3NCU - chains A and D of the 4 polymer chains in the assembly; structure by X-ray diffraction, 2.55 A resolution.

Chain A:
Molecule: Rig-I
Organism: Homo sapiens
Notes: EC 3.6.1.-
Reference sequence: O95786 (DDX58_HUMAN); numbering as in UniProt (aligned over 792-925)
Amino-acid sequence (134 residues; numbered 792 to 925; the number before each row is that of its first residue):
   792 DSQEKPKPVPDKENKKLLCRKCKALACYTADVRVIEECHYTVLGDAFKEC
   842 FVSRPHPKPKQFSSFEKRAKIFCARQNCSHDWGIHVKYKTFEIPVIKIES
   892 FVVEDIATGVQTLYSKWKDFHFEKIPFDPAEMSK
Disordered / not traced: 792-803, 924-925
Bound ions: Zn2+: Cys-810, Cys-813, Cys-864, Cys-869
UniProt features mapped onto this chain:
  - binding site (Zn(2+)): Cys-810, Cys-813, Cys-864, Cys-869
  - modified residue: Ser-854 (Phosphoserine), Ser-855 (Phosphoserine), Lys-858 (N6-acetyllysine), Lys-909 (N6-acetyllysine)
  - cross-link: Lys-812 (Glycyl lysine isopeptide (Lys-Gly) (interchain with G-Cter in ubiquitin))
  - mutagenesis: Lys-849 (K849R: Decreased ubiquitination and function in RIG-I signaling pathway without effect on RNA-binding; when associated with R-788, R-851, R-888, R-907 and R-909), Lys-851 (K851R: Decreased ubiquitination and function in RIG-I signaling pathway without effect on RNA-binding; when associated with R-788, R-849, R-888, R-907 and R-909), Lys-888 (K888R: Decreased ubiquitination and function in RIG-I signaling pathway without effect on RNA-binding; when associated with R-788, R-849, R-851, R-907 and R-909), Lys-907 (K907R: Decreased ubiquitination and function in RIG-I signaling pathway without effect on RNA-binding; when associated with R-788, R-849, R-851, R-888 and R-909), Lys-909 (K909Q: Acetylation-mimic mutant which abolishes the ability to inhibit viral replication; K909R: Acetylation-resistant mutant which inhibits viral replication similar to the wild-type ...)
What the authors report for this chain:
  - binding site for the 12-nt RNA strand: Cys-829, His-830, His-847, Phe-853, Lys-858, Lys-861, Lys-888, Lys-907
  - binding site for the 12-nt RNA strand (chain D): Lys-849, Phe-853
  - conformationally variable residues (loop rearrangement, side-chain flip): His-847 to Phe-856
  - mutagenesis - H847A: decreased binding to ppp-dsRNA
  - mutagenesis - F853A, K858A: decreased signaling in response to 5'-ppp-dsRNA
  - mutagenesis - K861A, K888A, K907A: abolished signaling in response to 5'-ppp-dsRNA
  - mutagenesis - H847A, K849A, K851A: unchanged signaling
  - mutagenesis - K849A/K851A: decreased signaling

Chain D:
Molecule: 12-nt RNA strand
Sequence (12 nucleotides; each row starts with the number of its first residue):
     1 GACGCUAGCGUC
Modified residues: GDP (guanosine-5'-diphosphate) at position 1

Interface between chain A and chain D:
Residue-residue contacts (6):
  Lys-849(A) / C9(D)  salt bridge to the phosphate
  Lys-849(A) / G10(D)  salt bridge to the phosphate
  Lys-851(A) / U11(D)  hydrogen bond to the base
  Lys-851(A) / C12(D)  base contact
  Phe-853(A) / C12(D)  base contact
  Ser-854(A) / C12(D)  hydrogen bond to the sugar

Summary:
The chain A/chain D interface involves 4 residues from each chain, with 2 hydrogen bonds and 2 salt bridges.
Among the polar pairs are Lys-851(A)/U11(D), Ser-854(A)/C12(D) and Lys-849(A)/C9(D). The paper reports a
binding site for the 12-nt RNA strand at Cys-829(A), His-830(A) and His-847(A) among others; K861A, K888A and
K907A of chain A abolish signaling in response to 5'-ppp-dsRNA; 9 substitutions were tested in all.
Chain A is Rig-I (Homo sapiens) and chain D is a 12-nt RNA strand; the structure, Structural and functional
insights into pattern recognition by the innate immune receptor RIG-I, was determined by X-ray diffraction.
